PDB entry 3AJP | X-ray diffraction, 1.90 A resolution | chain A

# Chain A
Molecule: Ferritin heavy chain
Source organism: Homo sapiens
Notes: EC 1.16.3.1
UniProtKB: P02794 (FRIH_HUMAN); residues 1-182 here correspond to UniProt positions 2-183 (UniProt number = residue number + 1)
Chain sequence (182 residues; each row starts with the number of its first residue):
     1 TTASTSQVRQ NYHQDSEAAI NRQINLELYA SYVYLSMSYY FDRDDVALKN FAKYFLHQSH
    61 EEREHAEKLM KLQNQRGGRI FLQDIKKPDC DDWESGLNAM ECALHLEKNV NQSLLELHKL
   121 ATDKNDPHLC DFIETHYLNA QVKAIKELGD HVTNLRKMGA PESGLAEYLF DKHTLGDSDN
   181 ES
Disordered / not traced: 1-4, 177-182
Construct notes: engineered mutation Ala140 (Glu141 in P02794)
Ion coordination: Mg2+ site 1: Glu27, Glu62; Mg2+ site 2: Gln58, Glu61; Mg2+ site 3 near Asp89 (its only coordinating residue here)

# Overview
Glu27 and Glu62 coordinate Mg2+ site 1. The Mg2+ site 2 is built by Gln58 and Glu61.
Chain A is Ferritin heavy chain (Homo sapiens); the structure, Crystal structure of human H ferritin E140A
mutant, was determined by X-ray diffraction (same publication as 3AJO and 3AJQ).
